PDB entry 7UT1 | electron microscopy, 3.80 A resolution | chains A and B of the 28 polymer chains in the assembly

Chain A (and B):
Molecule: Integrase
Organism: Mouse mammary tumor virus
Notes: chain B of this document is another copy of the same molecule, construct and numbering; everything in this record applies to it too
Reference sequence: O56220 (O56220_MMTV); residues 1-319 here correspond to UniProt positions 1437-1755 (UniProt number = residue number + 1436)
Sequence (319 residues; numbered 1 to 319; the number before each row is that of its first residue):
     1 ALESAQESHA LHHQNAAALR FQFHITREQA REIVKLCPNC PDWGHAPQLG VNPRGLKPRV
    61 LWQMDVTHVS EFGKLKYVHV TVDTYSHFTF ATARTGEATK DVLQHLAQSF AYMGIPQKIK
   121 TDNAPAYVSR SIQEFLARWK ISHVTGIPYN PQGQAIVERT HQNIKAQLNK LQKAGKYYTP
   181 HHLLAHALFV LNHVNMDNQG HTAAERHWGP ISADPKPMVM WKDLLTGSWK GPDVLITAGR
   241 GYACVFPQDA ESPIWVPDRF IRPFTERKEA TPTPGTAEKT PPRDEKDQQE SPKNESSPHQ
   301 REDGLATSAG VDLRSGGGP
Unresolved in the structure: 265-319 (chain B: 42-54, 145-154, 266-319)
Sequence notes: engineered mutation Ser252 (Thr1688 in O56220)
Bound ions: Zn2+: His9, His13, Cys37, Cys40
Reported in the primary citation:
  - mutagenesis - R27A/R31A: abolished catalytic activity
  - mutagenesis - R159E, W255A: abolished catalytic activity on strand transfer
  - mutagenesis - P125T, Y149G, D223A, D223R: decreased catalytic activity on c.i.
  - mutagenesis - D223A (30- to 40-fold), D223R (30- to 40-fold): increased catalytic activity on h.s. integration
  - mutagenesis - P125D, P125T, Y149G, D223R, W255A: decreased catalytic activity (3'-processing)
  - mutagenesis - R159E: abolished catalytic activity (3'-processing)

How chain A and chain B interact:
Residue-residue contacts (61; chain A residue first):
  Leu56(A) - Phe246(B)  hydrophobic
  Leu56(A) - Pro253(B)  hydrophobic
  Lys57(A) - Phe246(B)
  Lys57(A) - Gln248(B)  hydrogen bond (side chain-backbone)
  Lys57(A) - Ala250(B)
  Val60(A) - Glu251(B)
  Lys100(A) - Tyr178(B)
  Leu103(A) - Tyr178(B)  hydrophobic
  Gln104(A) - Tyr178(B)
  Gln104(A) - Thr179(B)
  Gln104(A) - His182(B)
  Ala107(A) - His182(B)
  Gln108(A) - Ala185(B)
  Phe110(A) - Phe189(B)
  Phe110(A) - His193(B)
  Ala111(A) - Tyr112(B)  hydrogen bond (backbone-side chain)
  Ala111(A) - Ala185(B)
  Ala111(A) - Phe189(B)  hydrophobic
  Ala111(A) - His193(B)  hydrogen bond (backbone-side chain)
  Tyr112(A) - Ala111(B)  hydrogen bond (side chain-backbone)
  Tyr112(A) - Tyr112(B)  hydrophobic
  Met113(A) - His193(B)
  Ile115(A) - Phe189(B)  hydrophobic
  Arg138(A) - Leu11(B)
  Arg138(A) - Lys176(B)
  Trp139(A) - His12(B)
  Trp139(A) - His186(B)
  Trp139(A) - Phe189(B)  hydrophobic
  Tyr178(A) - Leu103(B)  hydrophobic
  Tyr178(A) - Gln104(B)
  Thr179(A) - Gln104(B)  hydrogen bond
  His182(A) - Ala107(B)
  Ala185(A) - Gln108(B)
  Ala185(A) - Ala111(B)
  His186(A) - Trp139(B)
  Phe189(A) - Phe110(B)
  Phe189(A) - Ala111(B)  hydrophobic
  Phe189(A) - Trp139(B)  hydrophobic
  His193(A) - Ala111(B)
  His193(A) - Trp208(B)
  Ala204(A) - Trp208(B)  hydrophobic
  Trp208(A) - His193(B)
  Trp208(A) - Ala204(B)  hydrophobic
  Trp208(A) - Trp208(B)
  Gly209(A) - Pro210(B)
  Pro210(A) - Pro210(B)
  Ile211(A) - Lys216(B)  hydrogen bond (backbone-side chain)
  Ala213(A) - Lys216(B)
  Lys216(A) - Ile236(B)
  Lys216(A) - Thr237(B)
  Val234(A) - Trp255(B)  hydrophobic
  Phe246(A) - Pro253(B)
  Phe246(A) - Ile254(B)
  Phe246(A) - Trp255(B)  hydrogen bond (backbone-side chain)
  Pro247(A) - Trp255(B)  hydrogen bond (backbone-side chain)
  Gln248(A) - Arg240(B)  hydrogen bond
  Gln248(A) - Tyr242(B)
  Gln248(A) - Trp255(B)
  Ala250(A) - Trp255(B)
  Pro253(A) - Ser252(B)
  Pro253(A) - Pro253(B)
Other interface residues (no listed pair), chain A (43 interface residues in all): Gly114, Gln117, Phe135, His181, Met218, Pro232, Asp233, Glu251
Other interface residues (no listed pair), chain B (42 interface residues in all): Lys100, Met113, Gly114, Ile115, His181, Gly239, Cys244, Asp249

Summary:
Chain A and chain B form an interface of 43 and 42 residues respectively; the contacts include 9 hydrogen
bonds. Polar pairs include Lys57(A)-Gln248(B), Ala111(A)-Tyr112(B) and Ala111(A)-His193(B). From the paper:
P125D, P125T and Y149G of chain A, among others, reduce catalytic activity (3'-processing); P125T, Y149G and
D223A of chain A, among others, reduce catalytic activity on c.i.; 8 substitutions were tested in all.
Both chains are Integrase (Mouse mammary tumor virus). Entry 7UT1 (Higher-order assembly of multiple MMTV
strand transfer complex intasomes) was determined by electron microscopy together with 7USF from the same
study.
